5G15 - chains A and B; structure by X-ray diffraction, 2.06 A resolution.

== Chain A ==
Name: Aurora A kinase
Organism: Homo sapiens
Notes: EC 2.7.11.1; fragment: kinase domain
UniProtKB: O14965 (AURKA_HUMAN); residue numbers follow UniProt; this construct covers 122-403
Amino-acid sequence (282 residues; numbered 122 to 403; the number before each row is that of its first residue):
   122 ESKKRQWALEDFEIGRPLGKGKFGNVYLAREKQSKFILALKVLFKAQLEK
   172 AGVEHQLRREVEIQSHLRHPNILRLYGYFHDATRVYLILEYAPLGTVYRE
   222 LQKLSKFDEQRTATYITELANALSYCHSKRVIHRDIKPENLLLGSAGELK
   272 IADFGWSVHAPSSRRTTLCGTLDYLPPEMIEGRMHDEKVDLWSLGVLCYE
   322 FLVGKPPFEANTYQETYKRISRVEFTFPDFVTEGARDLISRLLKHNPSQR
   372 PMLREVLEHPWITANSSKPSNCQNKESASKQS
Disordered / not traced: 122-125, 391-403
UniProt features mapped onto this chain:
  - region: His280 to Leu293 (Activation segment)
  - active site: Asp256 (Proton acceptor)
  - binding site (ATP): Lys143, Lys162, Glu211 to Ala213, Glu260, Asn261, Asp274
  - modified residue: Thr287 (Phosphothreonine), Thr288 (Phosphothreonine), Ser342 (Phosphoserine)
  - cross-link: Lys258 (Glycyl lysine isopeptide (Lys-Gly) (interchain with G-Cter in SUMO2))
  - natural variant: Ser155 (S155R: In a colorectal adenocarcinoma sample), Val174 (V174M: In a metastatic melanoma sample)
  - mutagenesis: Lys162 (K162R: Loss of kinase activity), Phe165 (F165A: Decreases the interaction with phosphatase type 1 isoforms), Gly198 (G198N: Reduces interaction with TPX2. Reduces kinase activity tenfold. Promotes interaction with the AURKB binding partners INCENP and BIRC5 that are normally not bound by AURKA), Arg205 (R205A: Reduces ubiquitination and proteasomal degradation), Asp274 (D274N: Abolishes cilia disassembly and kinase activity), Thr287 (T287A: No direct effect on catalytic activity; T287E: Enhances interaction with TPX2), Thr288 (T288A: Reduces cilia disassembly and kinase activity; T288D: Mimics phosphorylation state and increases kinase activity), Cys290 (C290A: Enhances stability; when associated with A-393), Tyr334 (Y334A: Reduces binding to MYCN), Gln335 (Q335A: Reduces binding to MYCN), Phe346 (F346A: Decreases the interaction with phosphatase type 1 isoforms), Cys393 (C393A: Enhances stability; when associated with A-290)
Ion coordination: Mg2+: Asp274 (together with AMP-PCP)
Ligand contacts: AMP-PCP (ACP; phosphomethylphosphonic acid adenylate ester): Leu139, Gly140, Lys141, Gly142, Lys143, Phe144, Val147, Ala160, Lys162, Leu194, Leu210, Glu211, Tyr212, Ala213, Thr217, Leu263, Asp274
From the paper describing this entry:
  - mutagenesis - Y199H, Y199K: unchanged catalytic activity
  - catalytic residues: Asp274
  - mutagenesis - Y199H, Y199K: decreased binding to MB1 monobody (chain B)

== Chain B ==
Name: MB1 monobody
Organism: Synthetic construct
Notes: antibody fragment or engineered binder
Amino-acid sequence (96 residues; row label = number of the first residue in the row):
     1 GSVSSVPTKLEVVAATPTSLLISWDAQTYQMYDYVSYYRITYGETGGNSP
    51 VQEFTVPGYYSTATISGLKPGVDYTITVYAEGYYSSYSPISINYRT
Disordered / not traced: 1-8

== Chain A / chain B interface ==
Contacting residue pairs (36; chain A residue first):
  Gln127(A) - Tyr84(B)
  Trp128(A) - Tyr84(B)  hydrogen bond (backbone-side chain)
  Lys166(A) - Tyr32(B)
  Glu170(A) - Met31(B)
  Glu170(A) - Tyr32(B)  hydrogen bond
  Glu175(A) - Tyr32(B)  hydrogen bond (side chain-backbone)
  Glu175(A) - Tyr34(B)  hydrogen bond
  Leu178(A) - Tyr34(B)
  Arg179(A) - Tyr29(B)
  Arg179(A) - Gln30(B)  hydrogen bond (side chain-backbone)
  Arg179(A) - Asp33(B)  hydrogen bond (side chain-backbone)
  Arg179(A) - Tyr34(B)
  Val182(A) - Tyr34(B)  hydrophobic
  Glu183(A) - Tyr34(B)
  Glu183(A) - Val35(B)  hydrogen bond (side chain-backbone)
  Glu183(A) - Tyr59(B)
  Ile184(A) - Tyr59(B)  hydrophobic
  Ser186(A) - Tyr83(B)  hydrogen bond
  His187(A) - Ser36(B)  hydrogen bond (side chain-backbone)
  His187(A) - Pro57(B)
  His187(A) - Tyr59(B)
  His187(A) - Tyr83(B)
  Tyr199(A) - Tyr32(B)  hydrogen bond (side chain-backbone)
  Tyr199(A) - Asp33(B)
  Tyr199(A) - Tyr34(B)  hydrogen bond (side chain-backbone)
  Tyr199(A) - Tyr83(B)  hydrophobic
  Tyr199(A) - Tyr84(B)  hydrogen bond (backbone-side chain)
  Phe200(A) - Tyr84(B)
  His201(A) - Tyr32(B)  hydrogen bond (side chain-backbone)
  Val206(A) - Tyr32(B)  hydrophobic
  His280(A) - Tyr59(B)
  His280(A) - Tyr60(B)
  Pro282(A) - Thr62(B)
  Ser283(A) - Tyr59(B)
  Ser283(A) - Tyr60(B)
  Ser283(A) - Ser61(B)  hydrogen bond (side chain-backbone)
Interface residues without a listed pair, chain A (23 interface residues in all): Arg126, Leu169, Lys250, Val252
Interface residues without a listed pair, chain B (16 interface residues in all): Gly58
Interface features reported in the paper:
  - interface residues, chain B: Tyr32(B), Tyr34(B)

== Summary ==
23 residues of chain A and 16 residues of chain B are in contact, with 14 hydrogen bonds. Among the polar
pairs are Trp128(A)-Tyr84(B), Glu170(A)-Tyr32(B) and Glu175(A)-Tyr32(B). Chain A binds AMP-PCP. The paper
reports the catalytic residue Asp274(A); Y199H and Y199K of chain A reduce binding to MB1 monobody (chain B).
Chain A is Aurora A kinase (Homo sapiens) and chain B is MB1 monobody (Synthetic construct); the structure,
Structure Aurora A (122-403) bound to activating monobody Mb1 and AMPPCP, was determined by X-ray diffraction,
deposited together with 6C83.
